8K49 - chains R and r of the 23 polymer chains in the assembly; structure by electron microscopy, 2.90 A resolution.

# Chain R
Protein: VP4
Organism: Banna virus
UniProt: B4Y048 (B4Y048_9REOV); residue numbers follow UniProt; this construct covers 1-628
Chain sequence (628 residues; row label = number of the first residue in the row):
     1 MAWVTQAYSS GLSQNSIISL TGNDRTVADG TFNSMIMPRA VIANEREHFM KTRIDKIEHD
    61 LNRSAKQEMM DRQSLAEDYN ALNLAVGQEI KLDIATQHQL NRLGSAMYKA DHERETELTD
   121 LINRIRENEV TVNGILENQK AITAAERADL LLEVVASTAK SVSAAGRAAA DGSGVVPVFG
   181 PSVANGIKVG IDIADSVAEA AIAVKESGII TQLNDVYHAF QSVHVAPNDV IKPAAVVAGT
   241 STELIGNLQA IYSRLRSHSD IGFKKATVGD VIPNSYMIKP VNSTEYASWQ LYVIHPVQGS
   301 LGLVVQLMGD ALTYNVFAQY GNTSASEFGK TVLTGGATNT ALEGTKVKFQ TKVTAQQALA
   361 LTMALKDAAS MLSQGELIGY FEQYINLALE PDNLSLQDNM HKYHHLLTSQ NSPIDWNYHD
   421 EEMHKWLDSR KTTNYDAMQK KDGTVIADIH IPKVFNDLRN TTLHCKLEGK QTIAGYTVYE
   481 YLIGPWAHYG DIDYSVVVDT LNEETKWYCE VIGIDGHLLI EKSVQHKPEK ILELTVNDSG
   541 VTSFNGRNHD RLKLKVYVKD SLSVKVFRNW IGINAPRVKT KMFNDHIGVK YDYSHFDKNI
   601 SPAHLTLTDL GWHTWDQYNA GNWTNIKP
Disordered / not traced: 1-26, 628
Construct notes: conflict N15 (Ser in B4Y048), L61 (Ile in B4Y048), N62 (Ile in B4Y048), 24 further conflict positions vs the reference (B4Y048) not listed

# Chain r
Protein: VP9
Organism: Banna virus
UniProt: Q9YWN5 (Q9YWN5_9REOV); residues 1-283 here = UniProt positions 1-283
Chain sequence (283 residues; numbered 1 to 283; the number before each row is that of its first residue):
     1 MLSETELRAL KKLSTTTSRV VGDSTLALPS NVKLSKGEVE KIAVTKKEMF DELAQCNLPT
    61 IELITREHTF NGDVIRFAAW LFLMNGQKLM IANNVAVRMG MQYATNLAGN NVKITYVTSN
   121 NVVKLGHIAA GVLANPYSNK GSGLFITYEY NLISNLIETG KVCVLFITSL STTASSTNSF
   181 AYSTCSVPIE NWDFNMIKLT AETSCASLTA MTNLVNSLVP GERTRPVGLY VDIPGVTVTT
   241 SASSGSLPLT TIPAVTPLIF SAYTKQVEEV GVINTLYALS YLP
Disordered / not traced: 1, 17-283
Construct notes: conflict Y150 (His in Q9YWN5), L156 (Gln in Q9YWN5), T184 (Ala in Q9YWN5), N191 (Asp in Q9YWN5)

# How chain R and chain r interact
Contacting residue pairs (29; chain R residue first):
  Q67(R) - S3(r)  hydrogen bond
  M70(R) - T5(r)
  D71(R) - S3(r)  hydrogen bond
  D71(R) - E4(r)  hydrogen bond (side chain-backbone)
  D71(R) - T5(r)  hydrogen bond (side chain-backbone)
  S74(R) - T5(r)
  S74(R) - R8(r)
  E77(R) - R8(r)  salt bridge
  D78(R) - R8(r)  salt bridge
  V497(R) - R8(r)
  D499(R) - E4(r)
  D499(R) - L7(r)
  D499(R) - R8(r)  salt bridge
  T500(R) - K11(r)  hydrogen bond (backbone-side chain)
  L501(R) - L7(r)  hydrophobic
  L501(R) - K11(r)
  N502(R) - K11(r)  hydrogen bond (backbone-side chain)
  E503(R) - K11(r)
  E503(R) - T15(r)  hydrogen bond
  Q525(R) - K11(r)
  H526(R) - L7(r)
  H526(R) - R8(r)  hydrogen bond (backbone-side chain)
  H526(R) - K11(r)
  K527(R) - R8(r)
  L562(R) - L2(r)
  L562(R) - S3(r)
  L562(R) - L7(r)  hydrophobic
  S563(R) - E4(r)
  K565(R) - E4(r)  salt bridge
Interface residues without a listed pair, chain R (19 interface residues in all): K466
Interface residues without a listed pair, chain r (9 interface residues in all): E6

# In short
19 residues of chain R face 9 of chain r across their interface; the contacts include 8 hydrogen bonds and 4
salt bridges. Polar pairs include E77(R)-R8(r), D78(R)-R8(r) and D499(R)-R8(r).
Here chain R is VP4 and chain r is VP9, both from Banna virus. Entry 8K49 (Structure of partial Banna virus)
was determined by electron microscopy together with 8K42, 8K43 and 8K4A from the same study.
